3M8W - chain A; structure by X-ray diffraction, 1.85 A resolution.

[Chain A]
Molecule: Phosphopentomutase
Organism: Bacillus cereus
Notes: EC 5.4.2.7
UniProtKB: Q818Z9 (DEOB_BACCR); numbering as in UniProt (aligned over 2-394)
Chain sequence (399 residues; each row starts with the number of its first residue; numbers below 1 keep their minus sign (Gly-4 is residue -4)):
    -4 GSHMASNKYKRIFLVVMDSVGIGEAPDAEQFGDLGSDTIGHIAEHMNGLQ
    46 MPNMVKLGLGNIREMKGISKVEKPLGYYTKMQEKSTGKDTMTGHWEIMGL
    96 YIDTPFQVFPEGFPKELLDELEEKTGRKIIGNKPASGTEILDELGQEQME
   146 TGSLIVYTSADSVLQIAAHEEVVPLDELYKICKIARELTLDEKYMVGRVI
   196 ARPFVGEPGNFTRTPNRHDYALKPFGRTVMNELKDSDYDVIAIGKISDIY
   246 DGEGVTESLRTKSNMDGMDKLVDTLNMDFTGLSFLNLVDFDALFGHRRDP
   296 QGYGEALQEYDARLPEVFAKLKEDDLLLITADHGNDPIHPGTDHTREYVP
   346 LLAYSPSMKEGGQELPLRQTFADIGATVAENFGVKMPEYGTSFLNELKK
Unresolved in the structure: -4 to 1, 393-394
Modified / non-standard residues: Thr85 (phosphothreonine; TPO)
Sequence notes: expression tag (-4 to 1)
Ion coordination: Mn2+ site 1: Asp13, Thr85, Asp327, His328; Mn2+ site 2: Gly27, Asp28, His334; Mn2+ site 3: Thr85, Asp156, Asp286, His291, His339
Reported in the primary citation:
  - Mn2+ coordination: Thr85, Asp156
  - catalytic residues: Thr85 (proposed by the authors, not directly observed)
  - post-translational modification sites: Thr85
  - conformationally variable residues (side-chain flip): Thr85

[In short]
Asp13, Thr85, Asp327 and His328 coordinate Mn2+ site 1. Gly27, Asp28 and His334 coordinate Mn2+ site 2. The
paper reports the catalytic residue Thr85; Mn2+ coordination by Thr85 and Asp156.
Chain A is Phosphopentomutase (Bacillus cereus); the structure, Phosphopentomutase from Bacillus cereus, was
determined by X-ray diffraction, deposited together with 3M8Y, 3M8Z and 3OT9.
